7TUM - chain A; structure by X-ray diffraction, 3.20 A resolution.

== Chain A ==
Protein: Lysozyme C
From: Gallus gallus
Notes: EC 3.2.1.17; fragment: lyzozyme
UniProtKB: P00698 (LYSC_CHICK); residues 1-129 here correspond to UniProt positions 19-147 (UniProt number = residue number + 18)
Chain sequence (129 residues; each row starts with the number of its first residue):
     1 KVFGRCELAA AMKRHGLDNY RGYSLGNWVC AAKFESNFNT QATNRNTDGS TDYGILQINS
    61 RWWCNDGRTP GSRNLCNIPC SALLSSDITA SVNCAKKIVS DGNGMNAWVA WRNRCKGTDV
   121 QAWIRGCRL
UniProt features mapped onto this chain:
  - active site: Glu35, Asp52
  - binding site (substrate): Asp101
Cystine bridges: Cys6-Cys127, Cys30-Cys115, Cys64-Cys80, Cys76-Cys94

== Summary ==
UniProt lists active-site residues Glu35 and Asp52 and substrate-binding residue Asp101.
Chain A is Lysozyme C (Gallus gallus); the structure, Multi-Hit SFX using MHz XFEL sources- first hit, was
determined by X-ray diffraction (same publication as 6WEB and 6WEC).
